PDB entry 6RPB | X-ray diffraction, 2.50 A resolution | chains A and B of the 5 polymer chains in the assembly

# Chain A
Protein: HLA class I histocompatibility antigen, A-2 alpha chain
Organism: Homo sapiens
Reference sequence: P01892 (1A02_HUMAN); residues 1-276 here correspond to UniProt positions 25-300 (UniProt number = residue number + 24)
Amino-acid sequence (277 residues; each row starts with the number of its first residue; numbering starts at 0):
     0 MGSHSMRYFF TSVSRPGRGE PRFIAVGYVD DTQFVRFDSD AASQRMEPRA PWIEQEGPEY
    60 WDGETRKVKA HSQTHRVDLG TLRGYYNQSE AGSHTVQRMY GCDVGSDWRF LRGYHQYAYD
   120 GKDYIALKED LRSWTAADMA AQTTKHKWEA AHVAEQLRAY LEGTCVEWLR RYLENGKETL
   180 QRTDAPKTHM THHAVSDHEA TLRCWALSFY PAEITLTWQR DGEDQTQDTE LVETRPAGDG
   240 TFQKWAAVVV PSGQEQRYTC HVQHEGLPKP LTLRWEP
Unresolved in the structure: 0, 221-225
Disulfides: C101-C164, C203-C259
Sequence notes: initiating methionine (0)

# Chain B
Protein: Beta-2-microglobulin
Organism: Homo sapiens
Reference sequence: P61769 (B2MG_HUMAN); residues 1-99 here correspond to UniProt positions 21-119 (UniProt number = residue number + 20)
Amino-acid sequence (100 residues; each row starts with the number of its first residue; numbering starts at 0):
     0 MIQRTPKIQV YSRHPAENGK SNFLNCYVSG FHPSDIEVDL LKNGERIEKV EHSDLSFSKD
    60 WSFYLLYYTE FTPTEKDEYA CRVNHVTLSQ PKIVKWDRDM
Disulfides: C25-C80
Sequence notes: initiating methionine (0)
UniProt features mapped onto this chain:
  - modified residue: Q2 (Pyrrolidone carboxylic acid)
  - glycosylation: I1 (N-linked (Glc) (glycation) isoleucine), K19 (N-linked (Glc) (glycation) lysine), K41 (N-linked (Glc) (glycation) lysine), K48 (N-linked (Glc) (glycation) lysine), K58 (N-linked (Glc) (glycation) lysine), K91 (N-linked (Glc) (glycation) lysine), K94 (N-linked (Glc) (glycation) lysine)

# How chain A and chain B interact
Residue-residue contacts (57; chain A residue first):
  F8(A) with S55(B); F56(B), hydrophobic
  F9(A) with F56(B)
  T10(A) with L54(B); F56(B); F62(B)
  V12(A) with S33(B)
  I23(A) with L54(B)
  V25(A) with D53(B); L54(B)
  Y27(A) with S55(B); Y63(B), hydrogen bond
  Q32(A) with D53(B), hydrogen bond
  R35(A) with D53(B), salt bridge
  R48(A) with D53(B), salt bridge
  S92(A) with M0(B)
  H93(A) with M0(B)
  T94(A) with F62(B)
  Q96(A) with H31(B), hydrogen bond; F56(B); W60(B), hydrogen bond (side chain-backbone); F62(B)
  R97(A) with F56(B)
  Q115(A) with W60(B)
  Y116(A) with W60(B)
  A117(A) with W60(B), hydrophobic
  D119(A) with M0(B); I1(B); H31(B)
  G120(A) with H31(B)
  D122(A) with W60(B), hydrogen bond
  T190(A) with D98(B), hydrogen bond
  H192(A) with D98(B), salt bridge
  R202(A) with D98(B), salt bridge; M99(B)
  W204(A) with D98(B), hydrogen bond; M99(B)
  V231(A) with Q8(B)
  E232(A) with Q8(B), hydrogen bond (backbone-side chain); S28(B), hydrogen bond
  T233(A) with Y26(B)
  R234(A) with Q8(B), hydrogen bond; Y10(B); Y26(B); M99(B), hydrogen bond (side chain-backbone)
  P235(A) with Y10(B), hydrogen bond (backbone-side chain); N24(B); Y26(B); L65(B), hydrophobic
  A236(A) with R12(B), hydrogen bond (backbone-side chain); N24(B), hydrogen bond (backbone-side chain)
  G237(A) with R12(B), hydrogen bond (backbone-side chain); L65(B)
  Q242(A) with Y10(B); S11(B), hydrogen bond (side chain-backbone); R12(B), hydrogen bond (side chain-backbone)
  W244(A) with M99(B), hydrogen bond (side chain-backbone)
Other interface residues (no listed pair), chain A (37 interface residues in all): M98, K121, D238
Other interface residues (no listed pair), chain B (25 interface residues in all): R3, K6, H13, P32

# In short
37 residues of chain A face 25 of chain B across their interface, with 18 hydrogen bonds and 4 salt bridges.
Polar pairs include R35(A)-D53(B), R48(A)-D53(B) and H192(A)-D98(B).
Chain A is HLA class I histocompatibility antigen, A-2 alpha chain and chain B is Beta-2-microglobulin, both
from Homo sapiens; the structure, Crystal structure of the T-cell receptor NYE_S1 bound to HLA
A2*01-SLLMWITQV, was determined by X-ray diffraction (same publication as 6RP9 and 6RPA).
